PDB entry 5L5R | X-ray diffraction, 2.90 A resolution | chains H and Z of the 28 polymer chains in the assembly

[Chain H]
Name: Proteasome subunit beta type-2
Organism: Saccharomyces cerevisiae (strain ATCC 204508 / S288c)
Notes: EC 3.4.25.1
UniProtKB: P25043 (PSB2_YEAST); residues 1-232 here correspond to UniProt positions 30-261 (UniProt number = residue number + 29)
Chain sequence (232 residues; numbered 1 to 232; the number before each row is that of its first residue):
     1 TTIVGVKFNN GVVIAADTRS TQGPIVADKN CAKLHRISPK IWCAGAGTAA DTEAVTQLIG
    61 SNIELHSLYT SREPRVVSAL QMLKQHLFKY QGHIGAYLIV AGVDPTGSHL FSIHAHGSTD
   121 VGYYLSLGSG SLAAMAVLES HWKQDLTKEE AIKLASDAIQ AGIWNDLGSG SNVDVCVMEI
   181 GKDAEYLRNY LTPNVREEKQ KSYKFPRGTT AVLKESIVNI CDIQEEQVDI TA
Unresolved in the structure: 227-232
UniProt features mapped onto this chain:
  - active site: Thr1 (Nucleophile)

[Chain Z]
Name: Proteasome subunit beta type-6, Proteasome subunit beta type-1
Organism: Saccharomyces cerevisiae (strain ATCC 204508 / S288c)
Notes: EC 3.4.25.1
UniProtKB: chimeric construct of P23724, P20618: residues 1-96 from P23724 (PSB6_YEAST) positions 20-115 (UniProt number = residue number + 19); residues 97-111 from P20618 positions 124-138 (UniProt number = residue number + 27); residues 112-117 from P23724 (PSB6_YEAST) positions 131-136 (UniProt number = residue number + 19); residues 118-133 from P20618 positions 145-160 (UniProt number = residue number + 27); residues 134-222 from P23724 (PSB6_YEAST) positions 153-241 (UniProt number = residue number + 19)
Chain sequence (222 residues; row label = number of the first residue in the row):
     1 QFNPYGDNGG TILGIAGEDF AVLAGDTRNI TDYSINSRYE PKVFDCGDNI VMSANGFAAD
    61 GDALVKRFKN SVKWYHFDHN DKKLSINSAA RNIQHLLYSR RFFPYYVYNI IAGLDEDGKG
   121 AVYSFDPVGS YQREQCRAGG AAASLIMPFL DNQVNFKNQY EPGTNGKVKK PLKYLSVEEV
   181 IKLVRDSFTS ATERHIQVGD GLEILIVTKD GVRKEFYELK RD
Ion coordination: Mg2+: Thr192, His195, Val198
UniProt features mapped onto this chain:
  - modified residue: Tyr123 (Phosphotyrosine)

[Interface between chain H and chain Z]
Pairs across the interface (58; chain H residue first):
  Arg19(H) - Ile196(Z)
  Arg19(H) - Asp222(Z)  salt bridge
  Pro24(H) - Arg194(Z)
  Pro24(H) - His195(Z)
  Pro24(H) - Ile196(Z)  hydrogen bond (backbone-backbone)
  Ile25(H) - Arg194(Z)
  Ile25(H) - His195(Z)
  Val26(H) - Glu193(Z)
  Val26(H) - Arg194(Z)  hydrogen bond (backbone-side chain)
  Val26(H) - Ile196(Z)  hydrophobic
  Ala27(H) - Arg194(Z)  hydrogen bond (backbone-side chain)
  Lys29(H) - Glu193(Z)  salt bridge
  Lys29(H) - Arg194(Z)
  Ile163(H) - Asp222(Z)
  Trp164(H) - Ile35(Z)
  Trp164(H) - Arg38(Z)  hydrogen bond (backbone-side chain)
  Trp164(H) - Arg221(Z)
  Trp164(H) - Asp222(Z)
  Asn165(H) - Tyr33(Z)
  Asn165(H) - Arg38(Z)
  Asp166(H) - Tyr33(Z)
  Asp166(H) - Asp222(Z)
  Leu167(H) - Arg28(Z)
  Leu167(H) - Asp32(Z)
  Leu167(H) - Tyr33(Z)  hydrogen bond (backbone-backbone)
  Leu167(H) - Ile35(Z)  hydrophobic
  Leu167(H) - Ile196(Z)
  Gly168(H) - Tyr33(Z)
  Ser169(H) - Asp222(Z)
  Gly170(H) - Asp222(Z)
  Ser171(H) - Asp222(Z)  hydrogen bond (backbone-side chain)
  Asn194(H) - Lys220(Z)  hydrogen bond (backbone-side chain)
  Asn194(H) - Asp222(Z)
  Arg196(H) - Thr189(Z)
  Arg196(H) - Ser190(Z)
  Arg196(H) - Glu193(Z)
  Glu197(H) - Arg185(Z)  salt bridge
  Lys199(H) - Asp186(Z)
  Gln200(H) - Lys182(Z)
  Gln200(H) - Arg185(Z)  hydrogen bond
  Gln200(H) - Asp186(Z)  hydrogen bond (backbone-side chain)
  Lys201(H) - Glu179(Z)
  Lys201(H) - Asp186(Z)  hydrogen bond (backbone-side chain)
  Tyr203(H) - Phe149(Z)
  Tyr203(H) - Gln153(Z)
  Tyr203(H) - Leu183(Z)
  Tyr203(H) - Asp186(Z)  hydrogen bond
  Phe205(H) - Asn152(Z)
  Phe205(H) - Gln153(Z)
  Phe205(H) - Gln159(Z)
  Pro206(H) - Pro162(Z)  hydrophobic
  Arg207(H) - Pro162(Z)
  Gly208(H) - Pro162(Z)
  Thr209(H) - Gln159(Z)
  Thr209(H) - Tyr160(Z)  hydrogen bond (backbone-backbone)
  Thr210(H) - Asn165(Z)
  Ala211(H) - Gly166(Z)
  Val212(H) - Asn165(Z)
Other interface residues (no listed pair), chain H (34 interface residues in all): Thr21, Gly23, Asp28, Val195
Other interface residues (no listed pair), chain Z (34 interface residues in all): Ile30, Ser34, Leu145, Asn158, Glu161, Gln197, Glu218

[Overview]
The chain H/chain Z interface involves 34 residues from each chain; the contacts include 12 hydrogen bonds and
3 salt bridges. Among the polar pairs are Arg19(H)-Asp222(Z), Lys29(H)-Glu193(Z) and Glu197(H)-Arg185(Z). From
UniProt: active-site residue Thr1(H) on chain H.
Here chain H is Proteasome subunit beta type-2 and chain Z is Proteasome subunit beta type-6, Proteasome
subunit beta type-1, both from Saccharomyces cerevisiae (strain ATCC 204508 / S288c). Entry 5L5R (Yeast 20S
proteasome with human beta5i (1-138;V31M) and human beta6 (97-111; 118-133)) was determined by X-ray
diffraction (same publication as 5L52, 5L54, 5L55, 5L5A, 5L5B, 5L5D and 30 further entries).
